6CTR - chains T and A of the 4 polymer chains in the assembly; structure by X-ray diffraction, 1.85 A resolution.

# Chain T
Molecule: 16-nt DNA strand
Sequence (16 nucleotides; row label = number of the first residue in the row):
     1 CCGACGTCGCATCAGC

# Chain A
Name: DNA polymerase beta
Organism: Homo sapiens
Notes: EC 2.7.7.7, 4.2.99.-
Reference sequence: P06746 (DPOLB_HUMAN); residue numbers follow UniProt; this construct covers 1-335
Amino-acid sequence (335 residues; numbered 1 to 335; the number before each row is that of its first residue):
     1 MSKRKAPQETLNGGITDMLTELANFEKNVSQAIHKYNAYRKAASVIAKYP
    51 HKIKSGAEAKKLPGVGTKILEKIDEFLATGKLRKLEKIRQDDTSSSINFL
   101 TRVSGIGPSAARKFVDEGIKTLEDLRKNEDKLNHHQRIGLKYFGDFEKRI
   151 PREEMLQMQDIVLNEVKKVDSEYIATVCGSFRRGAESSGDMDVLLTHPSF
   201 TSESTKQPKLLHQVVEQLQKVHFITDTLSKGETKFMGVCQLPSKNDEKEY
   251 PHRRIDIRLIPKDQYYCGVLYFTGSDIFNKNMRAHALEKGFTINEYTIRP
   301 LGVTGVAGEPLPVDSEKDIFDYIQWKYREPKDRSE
Not modelled in the structure: 1-9
Construct notes: conflict Leu70 (Ala in P06746)
Metal / ion sites: Na+ site 1: Lys60, Leu62, Val65 (shared with 1 residue of chain D); Na+ site 2: Thr101, Val103, Ile106 (shared with 1 residue of chain P); Na+ site 3: Asp190, Asp192, Asp256 (together with F3C, FF4); Mg2+: Asp190, Asp192 (together with F3C, FF4)
Residues lining bound ligands:
  - 2'-deoxycytidine-5'-monophosphate (DC): Ile174, Ala175, Thr176, Leu194, Thr196, Lys262, Tyr265, Tyr266
  - F3C / FF4: Arg149, Gly179, Ser180, Arg183, Ser188, Gly189, Asp190, Asp192, Tyr271, Phe272, Thr273, Gly274, Ser275, Asp276, Asn279
UniProt features mapped onto this chain:
  - region: Arg183 to Asp192 (DNA-binding)
  - active site: Lys72 (Nucleophile)
  - binding site (K(+)): Lys60, Leu62, Val65, Thr101, Val103, Ile106
  - binding site (Na(+)): Lys60, Leu62, Val65, Thr101, Val103, Ile106
  - binding site (dATP): Arg149, Ser180, Arg183, Gly189, Asp190
  - binding site (dCTP): Arg149, Ser180, Arg183, Gly189, Asp190
  - binding site (dGTP): Arg149, Ser180, Arg183, Gly189, Asp190, Asp192
  - binding site (dTTP): Arg149, Ser180, Arg183, Gly189, Asp190
  - binding site (Mg(2+)): Asp190, Asp192, Asp256
  - modified residue: Lys72 (N6-acetyllysine), Arg83 (Omega-N-methylarginine), Arg152 (Omega-N-methylarginine)
  - cross-link (Glycyl lysine isopeptide (Lys-Gly)): Lys41 (interchain with G-Cter in ubiquitin), Lys61 (interchain with G-Cter in ubiquitin), Lys81 (interchain with G-Cter in ubiquitin)
  - natural variant: Leu22 (L22P: Found in a gastric cancer sample; uncertain significance), Tyr39 (Y39C: Found in a gastric cancer sample; uncertain significance), Gly118 (G118V: Decreased DNA-directed DNA polymerase activity), Arg137 (R137Q: Decreased function in base-excision repair), Arg149 (R149I: Decreased DNA-directed DNA polymerase activity), Asp160 (D160N: Found in a gastric cancer sample; uncertain significance), Cys239 (C239R: Found in a gastric cancer sample; uncertain significance), Lys289 (K289M: Found in a colon cancer sample; uncertain significance), Asn294 (N294D: Found in a gastric cancer sample; uncertain significance), Glu295 (E295K: Found in a gastric cancer sample; uncertain significance)
  - mutagenesis: Phe25 (F25W: No effect on 5'-dRP lyase activity. Decreased ssDNA binding), His34 (H34G: Decreased 5'-dRP lyase activity. Decreased ssDNA binding), Lys35 (K35A: Decreased 5'-dRP lyase activity. Decreased ssDNA binding. Loss of 5'-dRP lyase activity; when associated with A-68 and A-72. Decreased ssDNA binding; when associated with A-68 and A-72 ...), Tyr39 (Y39F: No effect on 5'-dRP lyase activity; Y39Q: Abolishes DNA polymerase and 5'-dRP lyase activity), Lys41 (K41R: Abolishes ubiquitination; when associated with R-61 and R-81), Lys60 (K60A: Decreased 5'-dRP lyase activity. Decreased ssDNA binding), Lys61 (K61R: Abolishes ubiquitination; when associated with R-41 and R-81), Lys68 (K68A: No effect on 5'-dRP lyase activity. Decreased ssDNA binding. Loss of 5'-dRP lyase activity; when associated with A-35 and A-72. Decreased ssDNA binding; when associated with A-35 and A-72 ...), Glu71 (E71Q: No effect on 5'-dRP lyase activity. No effect on structure shown by circular dichroism. No effect on ssDNA binding), Lys72 (K72A: Severely reduced 5'-dRP lyase activity. Does not affect ssDNA binding. Loss of 5'-dRP lyase activity; when associated with A-35 and A-68. Decreased ssDNA binding ...), Glu75 (E75A: Slightly decreased 5'-dRP lyase activity. Decreased ssDNA binding. No effect on structure shown by circular dichroism), Lys81 (K81R: Abolishes ubiquitination; when associated with R-41 and R-61), 5 further mutagenesis entries in UniProt
From the paper describing this entry:
  - binding site for the ligand F3C: Arg149, Ser180, Arg183
  - contacts within the chain: Arg182-Glu316

# How chain T and chain A interact
Pairs across the interface - 28 pairs, chain T then chain A:
  DC5(T) with His34(A), stacking on the base; Leu287(A), phosphate contact
  DG6(T) with Asn279(A), base contact; Lys280(A), base contact; Arg283(A), hydrogen bond to the base; Ala284(A), sugar contact; Leu287(A), phosphate contact
  DT7(T) with Arg283(A), hydrogen bond to the sugar; Leu287(A), phosphate contact; Thr292(A), hydrogen bond to the phosphate; Ile293(A), sugar contact; Asn294(A), phosphate contact
  DC8(T) with Asn294(A), hydrogen bond to the phosphate; Glu295(A), sugar contact; Arg299(A), salt bridge to the phosphate
  DG9(T) with Thr233(A), hydrogen bond to the phosphate; Lys234(A), sugar contact; Arg258(A), sugar contact; Tyr296(A), hydrogen bond to the phosphate
  DC10(T) with Ser229(A), phosphate contact; Lys230(A), hydrogen bond to the phosphate; Gly231(A), phosphate contact; Glu232(A), hydrogen bond to the phosphate; Thr233(A), hydrogen bond to the phosphate; Lys234(A), hydrogen bond to the phosphate
  DA11(T) with Ser229(A), sugar contact; Lys230(A), hydrogen bond to the phosphate
  DT12(T) with Asn133(A), phosphate contact
Other interface residues (no listed pair), chain A (23 interface residues in all): Asn37, His134, Tyr271

# Overview
The interface between chain T and chain A involves 8 residues on one side and 23 on the other, with 11
hydrogen bonds, 1 salt bridge and 1 aromatic stacking contact. Polar contacts include DG6(T)-Arg283(A),
DT7(T)-Arg283(A) and DT7(T)-Thr292(A). The paper reports a binding site for the ligand F3C at Arg149(A),
Ser180(A) and Arg183(A); contacts within the chain involving Arg182(A) and Glu316(A).
Chain T is a 16-nt DNA strand and chain A is DNA polymerase beta (Homo sapiens); the structure, Ternary
complex crystal structure of DNA polymerase Beta with a dideoxy terminated primer with CHF (R ..., was
determined by X-ray diffraction (same publication as 6BEL, 6BEM, 6CR3, 6CR4, 6CR5, 6CR6 and 20 further
entries).
